Entry 7Q1E (X-ray diffraction, 2.70 A resolution); this record covers chains A and C of the 5 polymer chains in the assembly.

[Chain A]
Name: Tubulin alpha chain
From: Ovis aries
Reference sequence: A0A6P7DY20 (A0A6P7DY20_SHEEP); residue numbers follow UniProt; this construct covers 1-451
Amino-acid sequence (451 residues; each row starts with the number of its first residue):
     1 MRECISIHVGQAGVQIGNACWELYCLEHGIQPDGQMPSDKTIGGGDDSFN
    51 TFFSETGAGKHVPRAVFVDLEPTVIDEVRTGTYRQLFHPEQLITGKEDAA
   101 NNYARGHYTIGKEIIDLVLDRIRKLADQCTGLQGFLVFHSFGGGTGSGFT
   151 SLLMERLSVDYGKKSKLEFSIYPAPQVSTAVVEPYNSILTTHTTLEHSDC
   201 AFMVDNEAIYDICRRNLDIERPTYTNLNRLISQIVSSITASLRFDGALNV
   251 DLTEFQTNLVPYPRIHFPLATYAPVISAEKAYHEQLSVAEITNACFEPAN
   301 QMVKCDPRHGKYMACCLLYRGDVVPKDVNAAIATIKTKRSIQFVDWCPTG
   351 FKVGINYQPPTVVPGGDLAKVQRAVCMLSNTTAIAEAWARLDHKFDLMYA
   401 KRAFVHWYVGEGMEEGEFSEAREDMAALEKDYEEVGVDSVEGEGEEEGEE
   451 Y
Unresolved in the structure: 441-451
Ligand contacts: GTP (guanosine-5'-triphosphate): Val9, Gly10, Gln11, Ala12, Gln15, Ile16, Asp69, Asp98, Ala99, Ala100, Asn101, Ser140, Gly142, Gly143, Gly144, Thr145, Gly146, Ile171, Pro173, Ala174, Val177, Ser178, Thr179, Glu183, Asn206, Tyr224, Leu227, Asn228, Ile231

[Chain C]
Name: iiH5 ALPHAREP
From: synthetic construct
Amino-acid sequence (170 residues; numbered 1 to 170; the number before each row is that of its first residue):
     1 MRGSHHHHHHTDPEKVEMYIKNLQDDSPPVRFNAAVALGKIGDERAVEPL
    51 IKALKDEDWQVRKTAAYALGKIGDERAVEPLIKALKDEDRYVRSRAALAL
   101 GKIGDERAVEPLIKALKDEDEYVRLSAASALGKIGGERVRAAMEKLAETG
   151 TGFARKVAVNYLETHKSLIS
Unresolved in the structure: 1-13

[Chain A / chain C interface]
Contacting residue pairs (31; chain A residue first):
  Met1(A) - Tyr122(C)  hydrophobic
  Arg2(A) - Arg90(C)
  Arg2(A) - Tyr122(C)
  Ile42(A) - Val36(C)
  Gly44(A) - Thr64(C)
  Gly44(A) - Tyr67(C)
  Gly44(A) - Arg95(C)
  Gly45(A) - Tyr67(C)
  Gly45(A) - Arg95(C)  hydrogen bond (backbone-side chain)
  Asp47(A) - Arg95(C)  salt bridge
  Asp47(A) - Tyr122(C)  hydrogen bond
  Asp245(A) - Trp59(C)
  Asp245(A) - Lys63(C)  salt bridge
  Asp245(A) - Tyr91(C)
  Asp245(A) - Arg95(C)  salt bridge
  Gly246(A) - Trp59(C)
  Gly246(A) - Tyr91(C)  hydrogen bond (backbone-side chain)
  Asp322(A) - Pro29(C)
  Val323(A) - Pro29(C)
  Val324(A) - Ser27(C)
  Val324(A) - Pro28(C)
  Pro325(A) - Pro28(C)
  Ile355(A) - Gln60(C)  hydrogen bond (backbone-side chain)
  Asn356(A) - Gln60(C)
  Tyr357(A) - Pro28(C)
  Tyr357(A) - Pro29(C)  hydrophobic
  Tyr357(A) - Phe32(C)  hydrophobic
  Tyr357(A) - Asn33(C)
  Tyr357(A) - Asp58(C)  hydrogen bond
  Tyr357(A) - Gln60(C)  hydrogen bond (backbone-side chain)
  Pro359(A) - Asn33(C)
Other interface residues (no listed pair), chain A (24 interface residues in all): Gly43, Asp46, Ser48, Phe244, Ala247, Val250, Gly321, Gln358
Other interface residues (no listed pair), chain C (19 interface residues in all): Val30, Val61, Leu98

[Overview]
24 residues of chain A and 19 residues of chain C are in contact; the contacts include 6 hydrogen bonds and 3
salt bridges. Among the polar pairs are Asp47(A)-Arg95(C), Asp245(A)-Lys63(C) and Asp245(A)-Arg95(C). Bound to
chain A: GTP.
Here chain A is Tubulin alpha chain (Ovis aries) and chain C is iiH5 ALPHAREP (synthetic construct). Entry
7Q1E (Cpap:tubulin:iih5 alpharep complex) was determined by X-ray diffraction together with 7Q1F, 7Z0F and
7Z0G from the same study.
